PDB entry 2R04 | X-ray diffraction, 3.00 A resolution | chains 2 and 3 of the 4 polymer chains in the assembly

# Chain 2
Molecule: Human rhinovirus 14 coat protein (subunit VP2)
Organism: Human rhinovirus 14
UniProtKB: P03303 (POLG_HRV14); residues 1-262 here correspond to UniProt positions 69-330 (UniProt number = residue number + 68)
Sequence (262 residues; row label = number of the first residue in the row):
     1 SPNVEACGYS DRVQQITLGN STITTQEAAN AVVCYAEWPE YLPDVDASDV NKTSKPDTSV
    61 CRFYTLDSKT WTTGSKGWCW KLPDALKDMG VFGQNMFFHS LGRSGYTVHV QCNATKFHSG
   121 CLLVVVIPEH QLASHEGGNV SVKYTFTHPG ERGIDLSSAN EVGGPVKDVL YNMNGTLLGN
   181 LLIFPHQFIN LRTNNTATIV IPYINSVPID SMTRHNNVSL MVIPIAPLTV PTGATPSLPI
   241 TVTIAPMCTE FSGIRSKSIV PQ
Unresolved in the structure: 1-7
Sequence notes: conflict Leu170 (Ile239 in P03303)

# Chain 3
Molecule: Human rhinovirus 14 coat protein (subunit VP3)
Organism: Human rhinovirus 14
UniProtKB: P03303 (POLG_HRV14); residues 1-236 here correspond to UniProt positions 331-566 (UniProt number = residue number + 330)
Sequence (236 residues; each row starts with the number of its first residue):
     1 GLPTTTLPGS GQFLTTDDRQ SPSALPNYEP TPRIHIPGKV HNLLEIIQVD TLIPMNNTHT
    61 KDEVNSYLIP LNANRQNEQV FGTNLFIGDG VFKTTLLGEI VQYYTHWSGS LRFSLMYTGP
   121 ALSSAKLILA YTPPGARGPQ DRREAMLGTH VVWDIGLQST IVMTIPWTSG VQFRYTDPDT
   181 YTSAGFLSCW YQTSLILPPE TTGQVYLLSF ISACPDFKLR LMKDTQTISQ TVALTE

# Chain 2 / chain 3 interface
Pairs across the interface - 61 pairs, chain 2 then chain 3:
  Arg12(2) - Leu157(3)
  Tyr35(2) - Pro37(3)  hydrophobic
  Tyr35(2) - Gly38(3)
  Glu37(2) - His35(3)  salt bridge
  Glu37(2) - Pro37(3)
  Asp46(2) - Ile34(3)
  Asp46(2) - His35(3)  hydrogen bond (side chain-backbone)
  Lys116(2) - Pro120(3)
  Lys116(2) - Ala121(3)  hydrogen bond (backbone-backbone)
  Lys116(2) - Leu122(3)  hydrogen bond (backbone-backbone)
  Phe117(2) - Pro120(3)
  Phe117(2) - Leu122(3)  hydrophobic
  Phe117(2) - Pro199(3)
  Phe117(2) - Thr201(3)
  His118(2) - Pro120(3)
  Ser119(2) - Thr118(3)
  Gly120(2) - Thr118(3)
  Asn139(2) - Glu236(3)  hydrogen bond (side chain-backbone)
  Leu170(2) - Asp62(3)
  Leu170(2) - Glu63(3)
  Leu170(2) - Val64(3)
  Leu170(2) - Tyr67(3)  hydrophobic
  Tyr171(2) - Asp62(3)  hydrogen bond
  Leu177(2) - Thr94(3)
  Leu178(2) - Val64(3)  hydrophobic
  Gly179(2) - Thr51(3)
  Gly179(2) - Leu52(3)  hydrogen bond (backbone-backbone)
  Gly179(2) - Tyr67(3)  hydrogen bond (backbone-side chain)
  Asn180(2) - Thr51(3)
  Asn180(2) - Thr94(3)  hydrogen bond (side chain-backbone)
  Asn180(2) - Thr95(3)
  Asn180(2) - Leu96(3)  hydrogen bond (side chain-backbone)
  Leu182(2) - Val49(3)
  Leu182(2) - Asp50(3)
  Leu182(2) - Thr51(3)
  Leu182(2) - Leu52(3)  hydrophobic
  Leu182(2) - Phe210(3)  hydrophobic
  Ile183(2) - Val49(3)  hydrophobic
  Ile183(2) - Leu96(3)  hydrophobic
  Asn190(2) - Met116(3)
  Asn190(2) - Tyr117(3)
  Asn190(2) - Thr118(3)
  Arg192(2) - Tyr117(3)
  Arg192(2) - Gly119(3)  hydrogen bond (side chain-backbone)
  Arg192(2) - Pro120(3)
  Arg192(2) - Ala121(3)
  Arg192(2) - Gly156(3)  hydrogen bond (side chain-backbone)
  Thr193(2) - Ser159(3)
  Ile204(2) - Pro37(3)  hydrophobic
  Asn205(2) - Ile36(3)
  Ser206(2) - Ile34(3)
  Val207(2) - Ile34(3)
  Pro208(2) - Ile34(3)
  Ile225(2) - Val64(3)
  Ile225(2) - Leu68(3)
  Ala226(2) - Leu68(3)  hydrophobic
  Ala226(2) - Thr118(3)
  Pro227(2) - Leu68(3)
  Pro227(2) - Tyr206(3)  hydrophobic
  Pro231(2) - Glu200(3)
  Thr232(2) - Glu200(3)  hydrogen bond (backbone-backbone)
Also at the interface, not in a pair above, chain 2 (37 interface residues in all): Cys121, Val169, Phe188, Pro202, Tyr203, Thr229
Also at the interface, not in a pair above, chain 3 (39 interface residues in all): Arg33, Ile46, Ile155, Pro198, Thr202, Leu208

# Summary
Chain 2 and chain 3 form an interface of 37 and 39 residues respectively; the contacts include 12 hydrogen
bonds and 1 salt bridge. Among the polar pairs are Glu37(2)-His35(3), Asp46(2)-His35(3) and
Asn139(2)-Glu236(3).
Here chain 2 is Human rhinovirus 14 coat protein (subunit VP2) and chain 3 is Human rhinovirus 14 coat protein
(subunit VP3), both from Human rhinovirus 14. Entry 2R04 (Structural analysis of antiviral agents that
interact with the capsid of human rhinoviruses) was determined by X-ray diffraction (same publication as 1R08,
2R06, 2R07, 2RM2, 2RR1, 2RS1, 2RS3 and 2RS5).
